8E39 - chains A and D of the 4 polymer chains in the assembly; structure by electron microscopy, 3.10 A resolution.

Chain A:
Molecule: VP1
Source organism: Human enterovirus 71
UniProt: G9I191 (G9I191_HE71); residues 1-297 here correspond to UniProt positions 566-862 (UniProt number = residue number + 565)
Amino-acid sequence (297 residues; numbered 1 to 297; the number before each row is that of its first residue):
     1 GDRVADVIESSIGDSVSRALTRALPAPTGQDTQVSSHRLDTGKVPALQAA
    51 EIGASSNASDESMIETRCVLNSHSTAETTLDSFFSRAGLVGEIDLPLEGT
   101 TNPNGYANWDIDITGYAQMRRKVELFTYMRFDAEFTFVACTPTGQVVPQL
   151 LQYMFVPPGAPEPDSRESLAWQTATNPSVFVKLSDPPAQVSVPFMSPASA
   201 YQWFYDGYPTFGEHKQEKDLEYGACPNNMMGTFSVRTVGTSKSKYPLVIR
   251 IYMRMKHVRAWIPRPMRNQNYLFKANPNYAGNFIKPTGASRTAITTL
Differences from the reference sequence: conflict E162 (Lys727 in G9I191)
From the paper describing this entry:
  - mutagenesis - N102H, M119L: unchanged stability in response to high temperatures

Chain D:
Molecule: VP4
Source organism: Human enterovirus 71
UniProt: G9I191 (G9I191_HE71); numbering as in UniProt (aligned over 1-69)
Amino-acid sequence (69 residues; each row starts with the number of its first residue):
     1 MGSQVSTQRSGSHENSNSATEGSTINYTTINYYKDSYAATAGKQSLKQDP
    51 DKFANPVKDIFTEMAAPLK
Unresolved in the structure: 1-11

How chain A and chain D interact:
Pairs across the interface (47; chain A residue first):
  L20(A) - V57(D)
  T21(A) - D49(D)  hydrogen bond
  T21(A) - D51(D)
  T21(A) - K52(D)
  R22(A) - D49(D)  hydrogen bond (backbone-side chain)
  A23(A) - Q48(D)
  L24(A) - K47(D)
  L24(A) - Q48(D)  hydrogen bond (backbone-backbone)
  P25(A) - L46(D)
  P25(A) - K47(D)
  A26(A) - L46(D)  hydrogen bond (backbone-backbone)
  A26(A) - Q48(D)
  P27(A) - L46(D)  hydrophobic
  R38(A) - M64(D)
  K43(A) - M64(D)
  V44(A) - M64(D)  hydrogen bond (backbone-backbone)
  V44(A) - A65(D)
  P45(A) - E63(D)
  P45(A) - M64(D)  hydrophobic
  L47(A) - P67(D)
  A49(A) - P67(D)  hydrophobic
  A49(A) - L68(D)  hydrophobic
  I52(A) - V57(D)  hydrophobic
  I52(A) - P67(D)  hydrophobic
  A54(A) - A54(D)
  A54(A) - N55(D)
  S55(A) - A54(D)  hydrogen bond (backbone-backbone)
  N57(A) - E63(D)
  A58(A) - E63(D)
  S59(A) - E63(D)
  S62(A) - E63(D)  hydrogen bond
  T79(A) - Q44(D)
  T79(A) - L46(D)
  D81(A) - A41(D)
  D81(A) - Q44(D)  hydrogen bond
  R130(A) - A19(D)  hydrogen bond (side chain-backbone)
  D132(A) - A19(D)
  D132(A) - Y37(D)
  S191(A) - Y37(D)  hydrogen bond (side chain-backbone)
  S191(A) - A38(D)
  P193(A) - Y37(D)
  K256(A) - Y37(D)
  K256(A) - A38(D)
  K256(A) - A39(D)  hydrogen bond (side chain-backbone)
  H257(A) - A19(D)
  H257(A) - T20(D)
  H257(A) - T40(D)  hydrogen bond (side chain-backbone)
Interface residues without a listed pair, chain A (42 interface residues in all): G42, Q48, G53, T75, A76, L80, S85, F131, V192, R254, V258, R259, P263
Interface residues without a listed pair, chain D (32 interface residues in all): S18, G22, S23, Y27, S36, F53, P56, K58, F61, T62

In short:
Chain A and chain D form an interface of 42 and 32 residues respectively; the contacts include 12 hydrogen
bonds. Among the polar pairs are T21(A)-D49(D), R22(A)-D49(D) and S62(A)-E63(D). From the paper: N102H and
M119L of chain A leave stability in response to high temperatures unchanged.
Chain A is VP1 and chain D is VP4, both from Human enterovirus 71; the structure, Purification of Enterovirus
A71, strain 4643, WT capsid, was determined by electron microscopy together with 8E2X, 8E2Y, 8E31, 8E38, 8E3A,
8E3B and 8E3C from the same study.
